5HGA - chains A and C of the 3 polymer chains in the assembly; structure by X-ray diffraction, 2.20 A resolution.

Chain A:
Name: HLA class I histocompatibility antigen, A-24 alpha chain
Organism: Homo sapiens
UniProtKB: P05534 (1A24_HUMAN); residues 1-274 here correspond to UniProt positions 25-298 (UniProt number = residue number + 24)
Amino-acid sequence (275 residues; numbered 0 to 274; the number before each row is that of its first residue; numbering starts at 0):
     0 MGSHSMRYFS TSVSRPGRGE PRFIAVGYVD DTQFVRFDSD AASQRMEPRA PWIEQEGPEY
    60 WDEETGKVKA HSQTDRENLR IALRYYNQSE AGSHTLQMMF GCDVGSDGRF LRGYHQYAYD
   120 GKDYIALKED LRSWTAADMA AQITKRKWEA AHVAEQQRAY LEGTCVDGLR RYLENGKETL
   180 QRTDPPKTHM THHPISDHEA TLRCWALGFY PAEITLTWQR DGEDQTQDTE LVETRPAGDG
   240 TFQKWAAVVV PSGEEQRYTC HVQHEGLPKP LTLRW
Unresolved in the structure: 0
Construct notes: initiating methionine (0)
Cystine bridges: Cys101-Cys164, Cys203-Cys259

Chain C:
Name: 8-mer from Protein Nef
UniProtKB: P18801 (NEF_HV1ND); residues 1-8 here correspond to UniProt positions 135-142 (UniProt number = residue number + 134)
Amino-acid sequence (8 residues; numbered 1 to 8; the number before each row is that of its first residue):
     1 RFPLTFGW
Construct notes: engineered mutation Phe2 (Tyr136 in P18801)

Chain A / chain C interface:
Pairs across the interface - 40 pairs, chain A then chain C:
  Met5(A) with Arg1(C)
  Tyr7(A) with Arg1(C), hydrogen bond (side chain-backbone); Phe2(C), hydrophobic
  Met45(A) with Phe2(C), hydrophobic
  Glu63(A) with Arg1(C); Phe2(C), hydrogen bond (side chain-backbone)
  Lys66(A) with Arg1(C); Phe2(C), hydrogen bond (side chain-backbone)
  Val67(A) with Phe2(C), hydrophobic
  His70(A) with Phe2(C); Thr5(C), hydrogen bond
  Thr73(A) with Thr5(C)
  Asn77(A) with Gly7(C); Trp8(C), hydrogen bond (side chain-backbone)
  Ile80(A) with Trp8(C)
  Tyr84(A) with Trp8(C), hydrogen bond (side chain-backbone)
  Leu95(A) with Trp8(C), hydrophobic
  Met97(A) with Pro3(C), hydrophobic; Thr5(C)
  Phe99(A) with Pro3(C), hydrophobic
  Tyr116(A) with Thr5(C), hydrogen bond; Trp8(C), hydrophobic
  Tyr123(A) with Trp8(C), hydrophobic
  Thr143(A) with Trp8(C), hydrogen bond (side chain-backbone)
  Lys146(A) with Trp8(C), hydrogen bond (side chain-backbone)
  Trp147(A) with Phe6(C); Gly7(C), hydrogen bond (side chain-backbone); Trp8(C)
  Val152(A) with Phe6(C), hydrophobic
  Gln155(A) with Leu4(C); Phe6(C)
  Gln156(A) with Leu4(C), hydrogen bond (side chain-backbone); Phe6(C)
  Tyr159(A) with Arg1(C), hydrogen bond (side chain-backbone); Phe2(C), hydrogen bond (side chain-backbone); Leu4(C), hydrophobic
  Thr163(A) with Arg1(C)
  Gly167(A) with Arg1(C)
  Arg170(A) with Arg1(C)
  Tyr171(A) with Arg1(C), hydrogen bond (side chain-backbone)
Other interface residues (no listed pair), chain A (33 interface residues in all): Ala24, Tyr59, Ala81, His114, Ala117, Tyr118

Overview:
33 residues of chain A face 8 of chain C across their interface, with 14 hydrogen bonds. Among the polar pairs
are Tyr7(A)-Arg1(C), Glu63(A)-Phe2(C) and Lys66(A)-Phe2(C).
Here chain A is HLA class I histocompatibility antigen, A-24 alpha chain (Homo sapiens) and chain C is an
8-mer from Protein Nef. Entry 5HGA (HLA*A2402 complex with HIV nef138 Y2F-8mer mutant epitope) was determined
by X-ray diffraction (same publication as 5HGB, 5HGD and 5HGH).
